Entry 1XOU (X-ray diffraction, 2.80 A resolution); this record covers chains A and B.

# Chain A
Name: EspA
From: Escherichia coli
UniProtKB: Q47184 (Q47184_ECOLI); residues 1-192 here = UniProt positions 1-192
Chain sequence (192 residues; numbered 1 to 192; the number before each row is that of its first residue):
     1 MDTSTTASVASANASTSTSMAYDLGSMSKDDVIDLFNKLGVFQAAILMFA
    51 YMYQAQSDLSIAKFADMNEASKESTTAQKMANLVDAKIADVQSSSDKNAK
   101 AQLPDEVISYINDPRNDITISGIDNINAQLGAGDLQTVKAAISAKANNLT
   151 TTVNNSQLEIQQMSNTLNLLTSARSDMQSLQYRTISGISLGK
Not modelled in the structure: 1-30, 60-147, 191-192
Sequence notes: modified residue (1, 20, 27, 48, 52, 67, 80, 163, 177)
Modified residues: Mse1, Mse20, Mse27, Mse67, Mse80 (selenomethionine); Mse48, Mse52, Mse163, Mse177 (selenomethionine; parent Met)

# Chain B
Name: Z5138 gene product
From: Escherichia coli
UniProtKB: O52124 (O52124_ECOLI); residues 1-95 here = UniProt positions 1-95
Chain sequence (95 residues; numbered 1 to 95; the number before each row is that of its first residue):
     1 MGIVSQTRNKELLDKKIRSEIEAIKKIIAEFDVVKESVNELSEKAKTDPQ
    51 AAEKLNKLIEGYTYGEERKLYDSALSKIEKLIETLSPARSKSQST
Not modelled in the structure: 1, 86-95
Sequence notes: modified residue (1); engineered mutation G2 (Ser in O52124)
Modified residues: Mse1 (selenomethionine)

# How chain A and chain B interact
Residue-residue contacts - 94 pairs, chain A then chain B:
  D31(A) - V38(B)
  D31(A) - N39(B)
  V32(A) - V38(B)  hydrophobic
  V32(A) - N39(B)
  V32(A) - S42(B)
  V32(A) - L55(B)  hydrophobic
  I33(A) - V38(B)  hydrophobic
  I33(A) - Y62(B)  hydrophobic
  L35(A) - K35(B)
  L35(A) - Y62(B)  hydrophobic
  K38(A) - Y62(B)
  K38(A) - Y71(B)  hydrogen bond (backbone-side chain)
  L39(A) - F31(B)  hydrophobic
  V41(A) - Y71(B)
  F42(A) - I24(B)  hydrophobic
  F42(A) - I28(B)  hydrophobic
  F42(A) - Y71(B)
  F42(A) - A74(B)
  F42(A) - L75(B)
  F42(A) - I78(B)  hydrophobic
  Q43(A) - I28(B)
  A45(A) - L75(B)  hydrophobic
  A45(A) - I78(B)  hydrophobic
  A45(A) - I82(B)
  I46(A) - I24(B)  hydrophobic
  I46(A) - I78(B)  hydrophobic
  Mse48(A) - I82(B)  hydrophobic
  F49(A) - I21(B)  hydrophobic
  F49(A) - L81(B)  hydrophobic
  F49(A) - I82(B)  hydrophobic
  F49(A) - L85(B)  hydrophobic
  Mse52(A) - I82(B)
  Mse52(A) - L85(B)
  Y53(A) - D14(B)  hydrogen bond
  Y53(A) - I17(B)
  Y53(A) - R18(B)
  Q54(A) - R18(B)  hydrogen bond
  Q56(A) - L85(B)
  S57(A) - D14(B)  hydrogen bond
  V153(A) - Q6(B)
  S156(A) - Q6(B)
  S156(A) - K10(B)  hydrogen bond
  Q157(A) - Q6(B)
  E159(A) - K10(B)  salt bridge
  I160(A) - Q6(B)
  I160(A) - K10(B)
  I160(A) - L13(B)
  Mse163(A) - K10(B)
  Mse163(A) - L13(B)  hydrophobic
  Mse163(A) - D14(B)
  Mse163(A) - I17(B)
  L167(A) - K16(B)
  L167(A) - I17(B)
  L169(A) - K80(B)
  L169(A) - L81(B)  hydrophobic
  L170(A) - I17(B)
  L170(A) - E20(B)
  L170(A) - I21(B)  hydrophobic
  L170(A) - I24(B)  hydrophobic
  L170(A) - I78(B)  hydrophobic
  L170(A) - L81(B)  hydrophobic
  T171(A) - E20(B)  hydrogen bond
  S172(A) - K77(B)  hydrogen bond
  A173(A) - A74(B)
  A173(A) - K77(B)
  A173(A) - I78(B)  hydrophobic
  R174(A) - E20(B)  salt bridge
  R174(A) - I24(B)
  D176(A) - L70(B)
  D176(A) - S73(B)  hydrogen bond
  D176(A) - A74(B)  hydrogen bond (side chain-backbone)
  D176(A) - K77(B)  salt bridge
  Mse177(A) - I27(B)
  Mse177(A) - F31(B)
  Mse177(A) - A74(B)
  Q178(A) - I27(B)
  S179(A) - L70(B)
  L180(A) - F31(B)  hydrophobic
  L180(A) - Y62(B)
  L180(A) - E67(B)
  Q181(A) - I27(B)
  Q181(A) - E30(B)  hydrogen bond
  Q181(A) - F31(B)
  R183(A) - E66(B)
  R183(A) - E67(B)  salt bridge
  R183(A) - L70(B)
  T184(A) - V34(B)
  T184(A) - Y62(B)  hydrogen bond
  G187(A) - K54(B)
  I188(A) - S37(B)
  I188(A) - V38(B)
  I188(A) - L41(B)  hydrophobic
  I188(A) - K54(B)
  I188(A) - L58(B)  hydrophobic
Interface residues without a listed pair, chain A (49 interface residues in all): F36, N37, L47, A50, S164, T166, I185, L190
Interface residues without a listed pair, chain B (42 interface residues in all): N9, A23, K25, I59

# Overview
49 residues of chain A and 42 residues of chain B are in contact, with 11 hydrogen bonds and 4 salt bridges.
Polar contacts include E159(A)-K10(B), R174(A)-E20(B) and D176(A)-K77(B).
Chain A is EspA and chain B is Z5138 gene product, both from Escherichia coli; the structure, Crystal
structure of the CesA-EspA complex, was determined by X-ray diffraction.
